Entry 4X35 (X-ray diffraction, 1.50 A resolution); this record covers chain A.

Chain A:
Name: Polyhedrin
From: Operophtera brumata cypovirus 18
UniProtKB: Q30C70 (Q30C70_9REOV); residues 2-248 here = UniProt positions 2-248
Sequence (248 residues; numbered 1 to 248; the number before each row is that of its first residue):
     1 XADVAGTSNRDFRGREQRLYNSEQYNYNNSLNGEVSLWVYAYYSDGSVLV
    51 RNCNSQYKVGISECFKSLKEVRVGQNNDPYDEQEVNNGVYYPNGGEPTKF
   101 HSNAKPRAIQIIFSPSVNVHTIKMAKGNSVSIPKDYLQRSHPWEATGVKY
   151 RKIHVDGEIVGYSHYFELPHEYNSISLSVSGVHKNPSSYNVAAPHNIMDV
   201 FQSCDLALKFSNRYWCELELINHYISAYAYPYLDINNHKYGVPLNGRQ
Differences from the reference sequence: expression tag (1)
Modified residues: ACE (acetyl group) at position 1; Mse124 (selenomethionine; parent Met); Mse198 (selenomethionine; parent Met)
Metal / ion sites: Mg2+ near Glu96 (its only coordinating residue here)
Small-molecule neighbours: ATP (adenosine-5'-triphosphate): His154, Val155, Asp156, Gly157

Overview:
Chain A binds ATP.
Chain A is Polyhedrin (Operophtera brumata cypovirus 18); the structure, A micro-patterned silicon chip as
sample holder for macromolecular crystallography experiments with minimal background scattering, was
determined by X-ray diffraction (same publication as 4X3B).
